PDB entry 6Z6V | X-ray diffraction, 2.19 A resolution | chains B and G of the 4 polymer chains in the assembly

# Chain B
Molecule: Complement C1q subcomponent subunit B
Source organism: Homo sapiens
UniProtKB: P02746 (C1QB_HUMAN); residues 92-226 here correspond to UniProt positions 119-253 (UniProt number = residue number + 27)
Chain sequence (141 residues; each row starts with the number of its first residue):
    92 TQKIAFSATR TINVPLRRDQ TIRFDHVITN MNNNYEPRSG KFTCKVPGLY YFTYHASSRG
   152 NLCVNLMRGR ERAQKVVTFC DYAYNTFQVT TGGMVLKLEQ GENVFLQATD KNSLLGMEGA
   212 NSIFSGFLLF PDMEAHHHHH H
Unresolved in the structure: 225-232
Cystine bridges: C154-C171
Construct notes: expression tag (227-232)
Curated features (UniProtKB/Swiss-Prot):
  - binding site (Ca(2+)): D172, Y173, Q179

# Chain G
Molecule: Nanobody C1q75
Source organism: Lama glama
Notes: antibody fragment or engineered binder
Chain sequence (131 residues; numbered 2 to 132; the number before each row is that of its first residue):
     2 QVQLVETGGG LVQAGGSLRL SCAASGRTFN NDVMAWFRQA PGTEREFVAL ITAGGGTHYA
    62 DSVKGRFVIS RDNDKNMAYL QMNSLKSEDT AIYYCGADEN PPGWPSRWSS AYDYWGQGTQ
   122 VTVSSHHHHH H
Unresolved in the structure: 2-3, 126-132
Cystine bridges: C23-C96

# How chain B and chain G interact
Residue-residue contacts (30; chain B residue first):
  T100(B) - G104(G)  hydrogen bond (side chain-backbone)
  T102(B) - T53(G)
  T102(B) - H59(G)  hydrogen bond
  T102(B) - W105(G)
  I103(B) - G57(G)
  R114(B) - G55(G)
  D116(B) - T53(G)  hydrogen bond
  D116(B) - A54(G)
  D116(B) - G55(G)  hydrogen bond (backbone-backbone)
  D116(B) - G57(G)
  H117(B) - V34(G)
  H117(B) - T53(G)
  H117(B) - P102(G)
  H117(B) - P103(G)  hydrogen bond (side chain-backbone)
  H117(B) - G104(G)
  V118(B) - N32(G)
  V118(B) - A54(G)  hydrophobic
  V118(B) - P102(G)
  I119(B) - P103(G)
  I119(B) - G104(G)
  N121(B) - N32(G)  hydrogen bond
  N124(B) - N32(G)  hydrogen bond
  P128(B) - A54(G)  hydrophobic
  P128(B) - G55(G)
  R129(B) - G55(G)
  R129(B) - N74(G)
  R129(B) - D75(G)  salt bridge
  G207(B) - W105(G)
  M208(B) - W105(G)
  E209(B) - W105(G)
Also at the interface, not in a pair above, chain B (16 interface residues in all): R101
Also at the interface, not in a pair above, chain G (15 interface residues in all): N31, P106
From the paper, about this interface:
  - specific contacts: T100(B)-G104(G) (hydrogen bond), H117(B)-P103(G) (hydrogen bond), N121(B)-N32(G) (hydrogen bond), R129(B)-D75(G) (salt bridge)
  - epitope / paratope residues, chain B: T100(B), T102(B), H117(B), N121(B), R129(B), E209(B)
  - epitope / paratope residues, chain G: N32(G), T53(G), G55(G), D75(G), P102(G), P103(G), G104(G), W105(G), P106(G)

# In short
16 residues of chain B and 15 residues of chain G are in contact; the contacts include 7 hydrogen bonds and 1
salt bridge. Polar contacts include R129(B)-D75(G), T100(B)-G104(G) and T102(B)-H59(G). The paper describes
hydrogen bonds between T100(B) and G104(G), H117(B) and P103(G) and N121(B) and N32(G); a salt bridge between
R129(B) and D75(G). The paper reports epitope/paratope residues T100(B), T102(B) and N32(G) among others.
Here chain B is Complement C1q subcomponent subunit B (Homo sapiens) and chain G is Nanobody C1q75 (Lama
glama). Entry 6Z6V (Globular head of C1q in complex with the nanobody C1qNb75) was determined by X-ray
diffraction.
